Entry 7DDQ (electron microscopy, 2.84 A resolution); this record covers chains b and L of the 34 polymer chains in the assembly.

== Chain b ==
Name: Antenna pigment protein alpha chain
Organism: Rhodobacter veldkampii DSM 11550
UniProtKB: A0A2T4JIR4 (A0A2T4JIR4_9RHOB); residues 1-57 here = UniProt positions 1-57
Sequence (57 residues; each row starts with the number of its first residue):
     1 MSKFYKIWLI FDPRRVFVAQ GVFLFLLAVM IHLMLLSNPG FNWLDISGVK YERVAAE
Disordered / not traced: 1, 55-57
Residues lining bound ligands:
  - 1,2-Distearoyl-sn-glycerophosphoethanolamine (3PE): Arg15, Val16, Ala19
  - bacteriochlorophyll a (BCL), molecule 1: Gly21, Leu24, Phe25, Ala28, His32, Leu35, Phe41, Trp43
  - bacteriochlorophyll a (BCL), molecule 2: Leu24, Leu27, Ala28, Ile31, His32, Leu35, Phe41
  - spheroidene (SPO), molecule 1: Phe4, Lys6, Ile7, Leu9, Ile10
  - spheroidene (SPO), molecule 2: Phe17, Gln20, Phe23, Leu24, Leu27, Ile31, Met34
  - spheroidene (SPO), molecule 3: Phe25, Ala28, Val29, His32, Leu33, Leu36, Trp43
  - ubiquinone-10 (U10): Phe17, Val18, Gly21, Val22, Phe25, Val29, Leu33
Reported in the primary citation:
  - binding site for spheroidene: Phe4, Ile7, Phe25, Val29, Met34, Leu36
  - binding site for bacteriochlorophyll a: His32, Trp43

== Chain L ==
Name: Photosynthetic reaction center L subunit
Organism: Rhodobacter veldkampii DSM 11550
UniProtKB: A0A2T4JIS6 (A0A2T4JIS6_9RHOB); residues 1-276 here = UniProt positions 1-276
Sequence (276 residues; each row starts with the number of its first residue):
     1 MALLSFERKY RVPGGTLIGG NLFDFWVGPF YVGFFGVTSV FFAALGTLMI LWGASLGDTW
    61 NPLLISINPP PLEYGLGAAP LREGGIWQVV TLCAIGAFVS WAMREVEICR KLGIGLHIPF
   121 AFSFAIFAYI TLVVIRPALM GAWGHGFQYG VFTHLEWVNN VGYQYGNFHY NPLHMLGISL
   181 FFTTTLALGL HGALILSAAN PETGKEMRTP DHEDTFFRDL VGYSVGTLGI HRLGLLLALN
   241 AAFWSAMCIL ASGTVWFDQW VFWWDWWYNL PFWADL
Disordered / not traced: 1
Ion coordination: Fe ion: His191, His231 (shared with 3 residues of chain M)
Residues lining bound ligands:
  - bacteriochlorophyll a (BCL), molecule 1: Phe23, Phe34, Val37, Thr38
  - bacteriochlorophyll a (BCL), molecule 2: Thr47, Ile50, Phe98, Tyr129, Leu132, Phe147, Val151, Phe152, His154, Leu155, Trp157, Val158
  - bacteriochlorophyll a (BCL), molecule 3: Phe98, Phe122, Ala125, Ile126, Ala128, Tyr129, Leu132, Trp157, Val158, Asn159, Val161, Gly162, Tyr163, Asn167, Phe168, His169, His174, Gly177, Ile178, Phe181, Phe182, Ser245, Ala246, Ile249
  - bacteriochlorophyll a (BCL), molecule 4: Val158, Tyr163, His169, Phe182
  - bacteriochlorophyll a (BCL), molecule 5: His169, Met175, Ile178, Ser179, Phe182, Thr183, Leu186
  - bacteriopheophytin a (BPH), molecule 1: Ala43, Gly46, Thr47, Ile50, Val90, Ala94, Ala97, Phe98, Trp101, Glu105, Ile118, Ala121, Phe122, Phe124, Ala125, Tyr129, Phe147, Tyr149, Gly150, Val151, His154, Phe181, Ala238, Leu239, Ala242
  - bacteriopheophytin a (BPH), molecule 2: Phe182, Thr185, Leu186, Leu190, Phe217, Leu220, Val221
  - bacteriopheophytin a (BPH), molecule 3: Val221, Gly222, Tyr223
  - ubiquinone-10 (U10), molecule 1: Phe23, Val37, Thr38, Phe41, Phe42, Leu45, Ala78, Ala79, Leu81, Gly85, Val89, Leu92, Cys93
  - ubiquinone-10 (U10), molecule 2: Val27, Phe30, Tyr31, Val32, Gly36, Val37, Val40, Trp101, Arg104
  - ubiquinone-10 (U10), molecule 3: Pro172, Leu173, Met175, Leu176, Ser179, Val255, Trp256, Trp260, Trp263, Trp264
  - ubiquinone-10 (U10), molecule 4: Leu176, Ser179, Leu180, Thr183, Leu186, Ala187, Leu190, His191, Leu194, Phe217, Tyr223, Ser224, Val225, Gly226, Ile230, Leu233, Leu237
  - ubiquinone-10 (U10), molecule 5: Trp264, Trp266, Trp267, Tyr268
  - ubiquinone-10 (U10), molecule 6: Asp265, Trp266, Asn269, Leu270, Pro271, Phe272
Reported in the primary citation:
  - binding site for ubiquinone-10: Ser179, His191, Val225

== Interface between chain b and chain L ==
Contacting residue pairs - 19 pairs, chain b then chain L:
  Arg15(b) with Phe25(L); Trp26(L), hydrogen bond (side chain-backbone); Val27(L)
  Val18(b) with Phe23(L), hydrophobic
  Val22(b) with Val37(L), hydrophobic
  Phe25(b) with Phe41(L), hydrophobic
  Leu26(b) with Phe41(L), hydrophobic; Ala44(L), hydrophobic; Leu45(L)
  Val29(b) with Leu45(L), hydrophobic
  Met30(b) with Leu48(L), hydrophobic; Met49(L), hydrophobic
  Leu33(b) with Met49(L), hydrophobic; Leu81(L)
  Met34(b) with Trp52(L), hydrophobic
  Ser37(b) with Trp52(L), hydrogen bond; Leu81(L); Arg82(L), hydrogen bond (backbone-side chain)
  Pro39(b) with Arg82(L)
Interface residues without a listed pair, chain b (12 interface residues in all): Leu36
Interface residues without a listed pair, chain L (14 interface residues in all): Leu56
From the paper, about this interface:
  - pairs named by the authors: Trp52(L)-Ser37(b)

== Overview ==
12 residues of chain b and 14 residues of chain L are in contact, with 3 hydrogen bonds. Among the polar pairs
are Arg15(b)-Trp26(L), Ser37(b)-Trp52(L) and Ser37(b)-Arg82(L). The paper describes a contact between Trp52(L)
and Ser37(b). From the paper: a binding site for spheroidene at Phe4(b), Ile7(b) and Phe25(b) among others; a
binding site for ubiquinone-10 at Ser179(L), His191(L) and Val225(L).
Chain b is Antenna pigment protein alpha chain and chain L is Photosynthetic reaction center L subunit, both
from Rhodobacter veldkampii DSM 11550; the structure, Structure of RC-LH1-PufX from Rhodobacter veldkampii,
was determined by electron microscopy.
